PDB entry 5K19 | X-ray diffraction, 2.60 A resolution | chain A

[Chain A]
Protein: WD repeat-containing protein 20
Organism: Homo sapiens
Reference sequence: Q8TBZ3 (WDR20_HUMAN); residue numbers follow UniProt; this construct covers 1-569
Amino-acid sequence (569 residues; numbered 1 to 569; the number before each row is that of its first residue):
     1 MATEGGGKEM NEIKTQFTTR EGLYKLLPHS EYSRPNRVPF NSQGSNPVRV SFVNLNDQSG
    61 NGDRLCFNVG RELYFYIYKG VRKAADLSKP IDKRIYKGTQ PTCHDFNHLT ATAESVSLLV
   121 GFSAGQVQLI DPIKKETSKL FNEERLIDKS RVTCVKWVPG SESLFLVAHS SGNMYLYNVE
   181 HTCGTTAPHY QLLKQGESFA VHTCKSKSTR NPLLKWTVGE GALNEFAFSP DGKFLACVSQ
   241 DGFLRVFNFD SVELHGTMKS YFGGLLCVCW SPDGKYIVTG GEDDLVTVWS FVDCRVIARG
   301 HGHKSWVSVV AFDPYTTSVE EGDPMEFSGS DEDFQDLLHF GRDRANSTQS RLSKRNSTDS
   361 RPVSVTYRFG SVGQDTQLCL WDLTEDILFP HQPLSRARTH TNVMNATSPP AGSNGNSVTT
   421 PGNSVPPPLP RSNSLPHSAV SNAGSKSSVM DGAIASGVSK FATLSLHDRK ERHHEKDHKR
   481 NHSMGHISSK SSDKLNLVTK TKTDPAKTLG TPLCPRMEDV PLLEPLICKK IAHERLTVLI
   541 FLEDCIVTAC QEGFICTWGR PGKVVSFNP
Not modelled in the structure: 1-10, 43-44, 57-58, 206-208, 324-364, 391-519, 564-569
Curated features (UniProtKB/Swiss-Prot):
  - region: Met-450 to Asp-468 (Mediates XPO1-dependent nuclear export of WDR20-USP12 complexes)
  - modified residue: Ala-2 (N-acetylalanine), Ser-357 (Phosphoserine), Ser-360 (Phosphoserine), Ser-432 (Phosphoserine), Ser-434 (Phosphoserine), Ser-465 (Phosphoserine)
  - mutagenesis: Phe-262 (F262A: Impaired binding to USP12. Does not induce plasma localization of USP12; when associated with A-306), Trp-306 (W306A: Impaired binding to USP12. Does not induce plasma localization of USP12; when associated with A-262), Leu-464 (L464A: Induces partial relocation of WDR20 from the cytoplasm to the nucleus; when associated with A-466), Leu-466 (L466A: Induces partial relocation of WDR20 from the cytoplasm to the nucleus; when associated with A-464)

[Overview]
Curated annotation (UniProt) lists 4 mutagenesis sites.
Chain A is WD repeat-containing protein 20 (Homo sapiens); the structure, Crystal structure of WD
repeat-containing protein 20, was determined by X-ray diffraction (same publication as 5K16, 5K1A, 5K1B and
5K1C).
